Entry 4PJ1 (X-ray diffraction, 3.15 A resolution); this record covers chains A and O of the 28 polymer chains in the assembly.

Chain A:
Name: 60 kDa heat shock protein, mitochondrial
From: Homo sapiens
Reference sequence: P10809 (CH60_HUMAN); residues 3-532 here correspond to UniProt positions 27-556 (UniProt number = residue number + 24)
Sequence (558 residues; row label = number of the first residue in the row; numbers below 1 keep their minus sign (Met-25 is residue -25)):
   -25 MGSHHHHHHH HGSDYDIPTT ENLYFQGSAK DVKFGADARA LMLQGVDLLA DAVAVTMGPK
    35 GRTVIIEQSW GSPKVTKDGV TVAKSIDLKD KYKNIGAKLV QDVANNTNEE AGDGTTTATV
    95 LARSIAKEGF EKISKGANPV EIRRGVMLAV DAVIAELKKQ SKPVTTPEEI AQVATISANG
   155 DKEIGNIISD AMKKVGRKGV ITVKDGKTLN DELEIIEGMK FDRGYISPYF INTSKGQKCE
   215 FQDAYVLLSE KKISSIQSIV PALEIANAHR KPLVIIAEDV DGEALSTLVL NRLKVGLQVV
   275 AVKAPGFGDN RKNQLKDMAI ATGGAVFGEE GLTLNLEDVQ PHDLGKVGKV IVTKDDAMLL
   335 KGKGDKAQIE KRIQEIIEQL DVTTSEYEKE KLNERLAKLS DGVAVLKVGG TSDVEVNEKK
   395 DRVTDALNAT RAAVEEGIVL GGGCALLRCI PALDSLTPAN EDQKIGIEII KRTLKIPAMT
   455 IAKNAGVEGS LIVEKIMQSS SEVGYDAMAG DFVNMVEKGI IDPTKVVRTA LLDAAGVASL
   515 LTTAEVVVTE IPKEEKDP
Unresolved in the structure: -25 to 0, 527-532
Sequence notes: expression tag (-25 to 2); engineered mutation Lys323 (Glu347 in P10809)
Ligand contacts:
  - ADP (adenosine-5'-diphosphate): Thr30, Met31, Gly32, Pro33, Lys51, Asp87, Gly88, Thr89, Thr90, Thr91, Ile150, Ser151, Gly415, Gly416, Gly417, Ile455, Tyr479, Asp480, Ala481, Met482, Ile494, Asp496
  - Mg2+ (MG): Asp87, Ser151, Asp399
Curated features (UniProtKB/Swiss-Prot):
  - binding site (ATP): Lys51, Asp87 to Thr91, Gly416, Asp496
  - modified residue: Lys7 (N6-succinyllysine), Ser43 (Phosphoserine), Ser46 (Phosphoserine), Lys51 (N6-acetyllysine), Lys58 (N6-acetyllysine), Lys63 (N6-acetyllysine), Tyr66 (Phosphotyrosine), Lys67 (N6-acetyllysine), Lys101 (N6-acetyllysine), Lys106 (N6-acetyllysine), Lys109 (N6-acetyllysine), Lys132 (N6-acetyllysine), Lys167 (N6-acetyllysine), Lys178 (N6-acetyllysine), Lys181 (N6-acetyllysine), Lys194 (N6-acetyllysine), Lys212 (N6-acetyllysine), Lys225 (N6-acetyllysine), Lys226 (N6-acetyllysine), Lys245 (N6-acetyllysine) and 11 more in UniProt
  - cross-link: Lys527 (Glycyl lysine isopeptide (Lys-Gly) (interchain with G-Cter in SUMO2))
Reported in the primary citation:
  - self-association interface (contacts with another copy of this molecule); pairs are residue here / residue on that copy: Lys449-Glu462 (salt bridge)
  - mutagenesis - E105A/K109Q/E462A: decreased stability
  - mutagenesis - E105A/K109Q/E462A: unchanged catalytic activity

Chain O:
Name: 10 kDa heat shock protein, mitochondrial
From: Homo sapiens
Reference sequence: P61604 (CH10_HUMAN); residue numbers follow UniProt; this construct covers 1-102
Sequence (114 residues; numbered 1 to 114; the number before each row is that of its first residue):
     1 MAGQAFRKFL PLFDRVLVER SAAETVTKGG IMLPEKSQGK VLQATVVAVG SGSKGKGGEI
    61 QPVSVKVGDK VLLPEYGGTK VVLDDKDYFL FRDGDILGKY VDKLAAALEH HHHH
Unresolved in the structure: 1-2, 103-114
Sequence notes: expression tag (103-114)
Curated features (UniProtKB/Swiss-Prot):
  - modified residue: Ala2 (N-acetylalanine), Lys8 (N6-acetyllysine), Lys28 (N6-succinyllysine), Lys40 (N6-acetyllysine), Lys54 (N6-malonyllysine), Lys56 (N6-acetyllysine), Lys66 (N6-acetyllysine), Lys70 (N6-acetyllysine), Thr79 (Phosphothreonine), Lys80 (N6-acetyllysine), Lys86 (N6-acetyllysine), Lys99 (N6-acetyllysine)

Chain A / chain O interface:
Contacting residue pairs (15):
  Ile230(A) with Ser37(O); Gln38(O)
  Val234(A) with Thr27(O); Ile31(O), hydrophobic
  Leu237(A) with Ile31(O), hydrophobic
  Glu238(A) with Thr27(O), hydrogen bond; Lys28(O); Gly29(O); Ile31(O)
  Glu257(A) with Pro34(O); Ser37(O); Gln38(O)
  Thr261(A) with Pro34(O)
  Asn265(A) with Ile31(O); Met32(O), hydrogen bond (side chain-backbone)
Interface residues without a listed pair, chain A (9 interface residues in all): Leu264, Val269
Interface residues without a listed pair, chain O (9 interface residues in all): Leu33
The authors on this interface:
  - interface residues, chain O: Thr27(O), Lys28(O), Pro34(O), Ser37(O)

Summary:
Chain A and chain O each contribute 9 residues to their interface; the contacts include 2 hydrogen bonds.
Polar contacts include Glu238(A)-Thr27(O) and Asn265(A)-Met32(O). Bound to chain A: ADP and Mg2+. UniProt
lists 8 ATP-binding residues on chain A. The paper reports that E105A/K109Q/E462A of chain A reduce stability;
interface residues Thr27(O), Lys28(O) and Pro34(O) among others.
Chain A is 60 kDa heat shock protein, mitochondrial and chain O is 10 kDa heat shock protein, mitochondrial,
both from Homo sapiens; the structure, Crystal structure of the human mitochondrial chaperonin symmetrical
'football' complex, was determined by X-ray diffraction.
